Entry 7LXN (electron microscopy, 3.85 A resolution); this record covers chains A and B of the 12 polymer chains in the assembly.

Chain A:
Name: HIV-1 Env glycoprotein gp120
From: Human immunodeficiency virus 1
Amino-acid sequence (492 residues; numbered -4 to 513 plus 1 insertion-coded residue; 27 numbers in that range are skipped by the numbering (no residue carries them; nothing is unmodelled there); the number before each row is that of its first residue; numbers below 1 keep their minus sign (Met-4 is residue -4)):
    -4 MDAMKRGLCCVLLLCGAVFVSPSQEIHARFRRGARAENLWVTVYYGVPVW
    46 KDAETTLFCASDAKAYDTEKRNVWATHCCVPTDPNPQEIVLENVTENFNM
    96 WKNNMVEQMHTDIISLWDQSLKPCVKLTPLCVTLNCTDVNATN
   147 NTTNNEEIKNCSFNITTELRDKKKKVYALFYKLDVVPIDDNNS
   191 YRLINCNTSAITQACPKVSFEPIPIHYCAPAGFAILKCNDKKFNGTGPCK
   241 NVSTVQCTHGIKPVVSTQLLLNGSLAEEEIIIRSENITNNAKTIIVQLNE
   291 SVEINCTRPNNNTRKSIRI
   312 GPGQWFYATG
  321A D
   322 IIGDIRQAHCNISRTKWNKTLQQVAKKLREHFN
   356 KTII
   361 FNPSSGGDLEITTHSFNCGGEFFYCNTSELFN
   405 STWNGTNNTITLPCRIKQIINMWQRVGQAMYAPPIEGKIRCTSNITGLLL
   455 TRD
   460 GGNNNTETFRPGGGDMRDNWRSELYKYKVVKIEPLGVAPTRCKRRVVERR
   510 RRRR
Not modelled in the structure: -4 to 31, 147-151, 405-409, 460-462, 505-513
Cystine bridges: Cys54-Cys74, Cys119-Cys205, Cys126-Cys196, Cys131-Cys157, Cys218-Cys247, Cys228-Cys239, Cys296-Cys331, Cys378-Cys445, Cys385-Cys418
Covalently attached groups: N-acetylglucosamine (NAG) linked to Asn88, Asn130, Asn160, Asn197, Asn234, Asn241, Asn262, Asn276, Asn289, Asn295, Asn301, Asn386, Asn392, Asn448; glycan linked to Asn138, Asn332
What the authors report for this chain:
  - contacts within the chain: Glu290-Lys340

Chain B:
Name: HIV-1 Env glycoprotein gp41
From: Human immunodeficiency virus 1
Amino-acid sequence (153 residues; each row starts with the number of its first residue):
   512 AVGIGAVFLGFLGAAGSTMGAASMTLTVQARNLLSGIVQQQSNLLRAPEC
   562 QQHLLQLTVWGIKQLQARVLAVERYLKDQQLLGIWGCSGKLICCTNVPWN
   612 SSWSNKSQDEIWDNMTWMEWDKEINNYTDIIYSLIEESQNQQEKNEQELL
   662 ALD
Not modelled in the structure: 512-521, 546-566, 661-664
Cystine bridges: Cys598-Cys604
Covalently attached groups: N-acetylglucosamine (NAG) linked to Asn611

How chain A and chain B interact:
Inter-chain disulfides: Cys501(A)-Cys605(B)
Residue-residue contacts (85; chain A residue first):
  Leu34(A) with Pro609(B); Trp610(B), hydrogen bond (backbone-backbone)
  Trp35(A) with Thr606(B); Asn607(B); Val608(B); Pro609(B); Trp610(B), hydrogen bond (backbone-side chain)
  Val36(A) with Thr606(B), hydrogen bond (backbone-side chain); Val608(B), hydrogen bond (backbone-backbone); Trp610(B); Ile642(B), hydrophobic
  Thr37(A) with Ile603(B); Cys604(B); Cys605(B)
  Val38(A) with Leu593(B), hydrophobic; Trp596(B), hydrophobic; Leu602(B); Ile603(B); Cys604(B), hydrogen bond (backbone-backbone)
  Tyr39(A) with Leu602(B); Ile603(B), hydrophobic; Trp623(B); Trp628(B), hydrophobic
  Tyr40(A) with Leu537(B); Ala541(B), hydrophobic; Leu544(B); Gln590(B); Leu593(B), hydrophobic; Leu602(B), hydrogen bond (backbone-backbone)
  Gly41(A) with Leu537(B); Gln540(B)
  Val42(A) with Leu537(B); Trp628(B), hydrophobic
  Pro43(A) with Leu523(B), hydrophobic; Ala526(B); Gln540(B); Trp628(B)
  Val44(A) with Trp628(B); Met629(B), hydrophobic
  Trp45(A) with Ala526(B), hydrophobic; Met629(B)
  Lys46(A) with Asp632(B), salt bridge
  Thr51(A) with Gln575(B)
  Leu52(A) with Gln575(B)
  Phe53(A) with Gln575(B)
  Cys73(A) with Gln567(B); Trp571(B)
  Ile84(A) with Phe522(B)
  Leu86(A) with Leu523(B)
  Glu87(A) with Gly527(B)
  Asn88(A) with Gly527(B)
  Asp107(A) with Lys574(B), salt bridge
  Ser110(A) with Val570(B)
  Ala221(A) with Leu544(B); Leu545(B)
  Gly222(A) with Arg585(B)
  Phe223(A) with Arg585(B)
  Ile491(A) with Arg585(B), hydrogen bond (backbone-side chain)
  Pro493(A) with Asp589(B)
  Leu494(A) with Asp589(B); Leu593(B), hydrophobic; Tyr643(B)
  Gly495(A) with Tyr643(B)
  Val496(A) with Trp631(B), hydrogen bond (backbone-side chain); Ile642(B), hydrophobic
  Ala497(A) with Trp610(B); Trp623(B), hydrophobic; Trp631(B)
  Pro498(A) with Trp610(B); Ile622(B), hydrophobic; Trp623(B), hydrogen bond (backbone-side chain); Trp631(B)
  Thr499(A) with Trp623(B)
  Arg500(A) with Gln619(B), hydrogen bond
  Cys501(A) with Cys605(B), disulfide
  Lys502(A) with Cys605(B); Thr606(B)
  Arg503(A) with Trp596(B), hydrogen bond (side chain-backbone); Cys605(B), hydrogen bond (backbone-backbone); Thr606(B); Asn607(B); Gln650(B), hydrogen bond (side chain-backbone); Glu654(B)
  Arg504(A) with Asn607(B); Glu654(B), salt bridge
Interface residues without a listed pair, chain A (48 interface residues in all): Glu32, Cys54, Thr71, Cys74, Val89, Gln114, Ala224, Thr244, Lys490
Interface residues without a listed pair, chain B (53 interface residues in all): Gly524, Ala525, Ala533, Asn543, Thr569, Ala582, Tyr586, Leu592, Gly597, Cys598, Trp614, Ser618, Ile635, Ile646

In short:
48 residues of chain A and 53 residues of chain B are in contact; the contacts include 1 disulfide bond, 13
hydrogen bonds and 3 salt bridges. Polar contacts include Lys46(A)-Asp632(B), Asp107(A)-Lys574(B) and
Arg504(A)-Glu654(B). The paper reports contacts within the chain involving Lys340(A) and Glu290(A).
Here chain A is HIV-1 Env glycoprotein gp120 and chain B is HIV-1 Env glycoprotein gp41, both from Human
immunodeficiency virus 1. Entry 7LXN (Cryo-EM structure of EDC-crosslinked ConM SOSIP.v7 (ConM-EDC) in complex
with bNAb PGT122) was determined by electron microscopy together with 7LX2, 7LX3 and 7LXM from the same study.
